PDB entry 9NF3 | X-ray diffraction, 1.80 A resolution | chains B and C of the 3 polymer chains in the assembly

# Chain B
Name: Cis-3-chloroacrylic acid dehalogenase
From: coryneform bacterium
Reference sequence: Q6VPE5 (Q6VPE5_9CORY); residues 1-149 here correspond to UniProt positions 2-150 (UniProt number = residue number + 1)
Amino-acid sequence (164 residues; row label = number of the first residue in the row):
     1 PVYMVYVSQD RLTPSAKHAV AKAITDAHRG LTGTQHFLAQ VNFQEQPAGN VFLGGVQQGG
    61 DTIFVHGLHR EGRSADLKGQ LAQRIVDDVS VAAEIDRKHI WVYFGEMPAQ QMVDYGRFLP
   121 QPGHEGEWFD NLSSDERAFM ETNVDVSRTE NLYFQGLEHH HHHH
Unresolved in the structure: 146-164
Sequence notes: engineered mutation Asp114 (Glu115 in Q6VPE5); expression tag (150-164)

# Chain C
Name: Cis-3-chloroacrylic acid dehalogenase
From: coryneform bacterium
Reference sequence: Q6VPE5 (Q6VPE5_9CORY); residues 1-149 here correspond to UniProt positions 2-150 (UniProt number = residue number + 1)
Amino-acid sequence (164 residues; numbered 1 to 164; the number before each row is that of its first residue):
     1 PVYMVYVSQD RLTPSAKHAV AKAITDAHRG LTGTQHFLAQ VNFQEQPAGN VFLGGVQQGG
    61 DTIFVHGLHR EGRSADLKGQ LAQRIVDDVS VAAEIDRKHI WVYFGEMPAQ QMVDYGRFLP
   121 QPGHEGEWFD NLSSDERAFM ETNVDVSRTE NLYFQGLEHH HHHH
Unresolved in the structure: 147-164
Modified / non-standard residues: Pro1 (1-ethenyl-L-proline; N80)
Sequence notes: engineered mutation Asp114 (Glu115 in Q6VPE5); expression tag (150-164)

# Interface between chain B and chain C
Residue-residue contacts (76; chain B residue first):
  Pro1(B) with Trp101(C); Tyr103(C)
  Val2(B) with Phe64(C), hydrophobic; Trp101(C), hydrophobic; Tyr103(C), hydrophobic
  Met4(B) with Tyr6(C), hydrophobic; Phe64(C), hydrophobic
  Lys17(B) with Asn50(C); Phe52(C)
  His18(B) with Phe52(C); Gly55(C), hydrogen bond (side chain-backbone)
  Ala21(B) with Phe52(C), hydrophobic
  Thr25(B) with Gly54(C); Gly55(C)
  His36(B) with Gly54(C)
  Phe37(B) with Gly54(C)
  Leu38(B) with Trp101(C)
  Ala39(B) with Phe52(C); Leu53(C); Gly54(C), hydrogen bond (backbone-backbone)
  Gln40(B) with Phe52(C); Leu53(C); Trp101(C)
  Val41(B) with Asn50(C); Val51(C); Phe52(C), hydrogen bond (backbone-backbone)
  Asn42(B) with Asn50(C); Val51(C)
  Phe43(B) with Gln46(C); Asn50(C), hydrogen bond (backbone-backbone); Phe52(C), hydrophobic
  Gln44(B) with Tyr6(C); Gln46(C)
  Glu45(B) with Gln46(C), hydrogen bond (backbone-side chain); Asn50(C), hydrogen bond
  Leu68(B) with Phe64(C), hydrophobic; His66(C); Tyr103(C), hydrophobic
  Met107(B) with Tyr103(C), hydrophobic; Phe104(C)
  Gln111(B) with Lys78(C), hydrogen bond; Val102(C); Tyr103(C); Phe104(C), hydrogen bond (side chain-backbone); Glu106(C), hydrogen bond
  Met112(B) with Val102(C); Tyr103(C), hydrophobic
  Val113(B) with Val86(C), hydrophobic; Ile100(C); Trp101(C); Val102(C), hydrogen bond (backbone-backbone); Tyr103(C)
  Asp114(B) with Trp101(C); Tyr103(C), hydrogen bond
  Tyr115(B) with Leu53(C); Arg97(C); Lys98(C); Ile100(C); Trp101(C), hydrophobic
  Gly116(B) with Arg97(C); Ile100(C), hydrogen bond (backbone-backbone)
  Phe118(B) with Gly79(C); Ala82(C), hydrophobic; Gln83(C)
  Phe139(B) with Lys98(C); His99(C)
  Thr142(B) with Val56(C)
  Asn143(B) with Leu53(C); Gly54(C); Val56(C); Gln58(C), hydrogen bond
  Val144(B) with Gly54(C); Val56(C)
  Asp145(B) with Gly54(C), hydrogen bond (backbone-backbone); Gly55(C); Val56(C)
Other interface residues (no listed pair), chain B (36 interface residues in all): Tyr6, Pro14, Gln46, Gln110, Leu119
Other interface residues (no listed pair), chain C (30 interface residues in all): Gln44, Pro47, Thr62, Gly105

# Overview
36 residues of chain B and 30 residues of chain C are in contact, with 14 hydrogen bonds. Among the polar
pairs are His18(B)-Gly55(C), Glu45(B)-Gln46(C) and Glu45(B)-Asn50(C).
Chain B is Cis-3-chloroacrylic acid dehalogenase and chain C is Cis-3-chloroacrylic acid dehalogenase, both
from coryneform bacterium; the structure, cis-CaaD E114D mutant with a covalent ethylene intermediate of the
hydration and decarboxylation of cis-3-chloroacrylic acid, was determined by X-ray diffraction.
